8D33 - chains B and C of the 5 polymer chains in the assembly; structure by electron microscopy, 2.46 A resolution.

# Chain B (and C)
Name: DNA polymerase subunit gamma-2, mitochondrial
Source organism: Homo sapiens
Notes: chain C of this document is another copy of the same molecule, construct and numbering; everything in this record applies to it too
UniProt: Q9UHN1 (DPOG2_HUMAN); numbering as in UniProt (aligned over 1-485)
Chain sequence (491 residues; each row starts with the number of its first residue):
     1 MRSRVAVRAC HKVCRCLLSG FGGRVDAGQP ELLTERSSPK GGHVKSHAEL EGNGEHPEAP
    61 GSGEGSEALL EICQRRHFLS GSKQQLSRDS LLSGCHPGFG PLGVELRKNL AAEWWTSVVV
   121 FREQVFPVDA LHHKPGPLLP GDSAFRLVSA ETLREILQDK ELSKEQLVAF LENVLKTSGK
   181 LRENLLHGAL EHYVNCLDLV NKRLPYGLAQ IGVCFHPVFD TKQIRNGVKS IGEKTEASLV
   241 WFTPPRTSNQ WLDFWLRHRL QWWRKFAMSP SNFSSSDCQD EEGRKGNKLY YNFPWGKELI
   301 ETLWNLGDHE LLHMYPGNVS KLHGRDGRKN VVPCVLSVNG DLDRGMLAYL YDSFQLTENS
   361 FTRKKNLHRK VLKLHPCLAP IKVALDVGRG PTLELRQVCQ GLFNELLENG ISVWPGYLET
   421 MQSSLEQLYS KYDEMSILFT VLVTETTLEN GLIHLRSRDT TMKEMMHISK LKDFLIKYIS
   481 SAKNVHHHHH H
Unresolved in the structure: 1-63, 220-226, 357-360, 486-491 (chain C: 1-66, 220-227, 356-367, 486-491)
Differences from the reference sequence: expression tag (486-491)

# How chain B and chain C interact
Contacting residue pairs (85; chain B residue first):
  His-77(B) with Asp-198(C), salt bridge
  His-96(B) with Leu-131(C)
  Pro-97(B) with Leu-131(C)
  Gly-98(B) with Asp-129(C)
  Phe-99(B) with Asp-129(C), hydrogen bond (backbone-side chain)
  Pro-101(B) with Pro-127(C)
  Val-104(B) with Asp-129(C)
  Glu-105(B) with Pro-127(C)
  Arg-107(B) with Asp-129(C), salt bridge
  Val-120(B) with Leu-407(C)
  Phe-121(B) with Leu-407(C), hydrophobic
  Glu-123(B) with Gln-400(C), hydrogen bond; Phe-403(C); Pro-415(C); Tyr-417(C); Leu-418(C)
  Phe-126(B) with Trp-414(C), hydrophobic
  Pro-127(B) with Pro-101(C)
  Asp-129(B) with Gly-98(C); Phe-99(C), hydrogen bond (side chain-backbone); Val-104(C)
  Leu-131(B) with His-96(C); Pro-97(C); Glu-233(C)
  His-132(B) with Val-213(C); Glu-233(C), hydrogen bond (backbone-side chain)
  His-133(B) with Ile-231(C); Glu-233(C), salt bridge
  Ser-143(B) with Ala-150(C); Glu-151(C), hydrogen bond
  Ala-144(B) with Ala-150(C)
  Phe-145(B) with Val-148(C)
  Arg-146(B) with Arg-146(C); Leu-147(C); Val-148(C), hydrogen bond (backbone-backbone)
  Leu-147(B) with Arg-146(C); Leu-147(C), hydrophobic; Ile-231(C), hydrophobic
  Val-148(B) with Ala-144(C); Phe-145(C); Arg-146(C), hydrogen bond (backbone-backbone); Val-148(C), hydrophobic
  Ser-149(B) with Ala-144(C); Phe-145(C); Lys-229(C)
  Ala-150(B) with Asp-142(C); Ser-143(C); Ala-144(C), hydrogen bond (backbone-backbone)
  Leu-153(B) with Leu-171(C), hydrophobic; Val-174(C), hydrophobic; Leu-175(C), hydrophobic
  Leu-157(B) with Leu-167(C), hydrophobic; Val-168(C), hydrophobic; Leu-171(C), hydrophobic
  Ser-163(B) with Lys-164(C)
  Lys-164(B) with Lys-164(C), hydrogen bond (backbone-backbone)
  Glu-165(B) with Lys-160(C), salt bridge; Ser-163(C)
  Leu-167(B) with Leu-167(C), hydrophobic
  Val-168(B) with Ser-163(C)
  Leu-171(B) with Leu-153(C); Ile-156(C), hydrophobic
  Val-174(B) with Leu-153(C), hydrophobic
  Leu-175(B) with Ala-150(C), hydrophobic; Leu-153(C), hydrophobic
  His-192(B) with Ser-80(C), hydrogen bond
  Asn-195(B) with His-77(C); Gly-81(C)
  Asp-198(B) with His-77(C)
  Leu-199(B) with His-77(C)
  Asn-201(B) with Glu-419(C), hydrogen bond
  Arg-203(B) with Leu-418(C); Glu-419(C), salt bridge
  Ile-231(B) with His-133(C); Leu-147(C), hydrophobic
  Glu-233(B) with Leu-131(C); His-132(C), salt bridge; His-133(C), salt bridge
  Leu-407(B) with Val-120(C); Phe-121(C), hydrophobic
  Trp-414(B) with Leu-199(C), hydrophobic
  Pro-415(B) with Glu-123(C)
  Leu-418(B) with Glu-123(C); Arg-203(C), hydrogen bond (backbone-side chain)
  Glu-419(B) with Asn-201(C)
Other interface residues (no listed pair), chain B (56 interface residues in all): Ser-80, Trp-115, Leu-181, Val-200, Val-213, Phe-215, Glu-408
Other interface residues (no listed pair), chain C (64 interface residues in all): Gln-74, Glu-105, Arg-107, Phe-126, Val-128, Leu-157, Leu-181, His-192, Asn-195, Phe-215, Pro-217, Glu-408

# Overview
Chain B and chain C form an interface of 56 and 64 residues respectively; the contacts include 12 hydrogen
bonds and 7 salt bridges. Among the polar pairs are His-77(B)/Asp-198(C), Arg-107(B)/Asp-129(C) and
His-133(B)/Glu-233(C).
Both chains are DNA polymerase subunit gamma-2, mitochondrial (Homo sapiens). Entry 8D33 (Human mitochondrial
DNA polymerase gamma ternary complex with GC basepair) was determined by electron microscopy, deposited
together with 8D37, 8D3R and 8D42.
